PDB entry 6Z1U | electron microscopy, 3.47 A resolution | chains G and H of the 21 polymer chains in the assembly

[Chain G]
Protein: ATP synthase subunit gamma, mitochondrial
Source organism: Bos taurus
Reference sequence: P05631 (ATPG_BOVIN); residues 1-273 here correspond to UniProt positions 26-298 (UniProt number = residue number + 25)
Chain sequence (273 residues; numbered 1 to 273; the number before each row is that of its first residue):
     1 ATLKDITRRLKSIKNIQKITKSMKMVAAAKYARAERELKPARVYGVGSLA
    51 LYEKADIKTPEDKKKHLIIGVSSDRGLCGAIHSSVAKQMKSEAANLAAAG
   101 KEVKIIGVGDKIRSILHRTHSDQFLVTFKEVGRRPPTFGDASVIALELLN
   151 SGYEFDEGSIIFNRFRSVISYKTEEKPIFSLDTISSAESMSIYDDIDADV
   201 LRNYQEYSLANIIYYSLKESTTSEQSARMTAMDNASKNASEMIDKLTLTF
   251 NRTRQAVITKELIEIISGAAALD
Unresolved in the structure: 273
Curated features (UniProtKB/Swiss-Prot):
  - modified residue: K14 (N6-acetyllysine), K24 (N6-succinyllysine), K30 (N6-acetyllysine), K90 (N6-acetyllysine), S121 (Phosphoserine), K129 (N6-acetyllysine), K172 (N6-acetyllysine), K245 (N6-succinyllysine)

[Chain H]
Protein: ATP synthase subunit delta, mitochondrial
Source organism: Bos taurus
Reference sequence: P05630 (ATPD_BOVIN); residues 1-146 here correspond to UniProt positions 23-168 (UniProt number = residue number + 22)
Chain sequence (146 residues; numbered 1 to 146; the number before each row is that of its first residue):
     1 AEAAAAQAPAAGPGQMSFTFASPTQVFFNSANVRQVDVPTQTGAFGILAA
    51 HVPTLQVLRPGLVVVHAEDGTTSKYFVSSGSVTVNADSSVQLLAEEAVTL
   101 DMLDLGAAKANLEKAQSELLGAADEATRAEIQIRIEANEALVKALE
Unresolved in the structure: 1-15
Curated features (UniProtKB/Swiss-Prot):
  - modified residue (N6-acetyllysine): K114, K143

[Interface between chain G and chain H]
Pairs across the interface - 36 pairs, chain G then chain H:
  P40(G) with T24(H)
  V43(G) with V26(H), hydrophobic; N29(H)
  Y44(G) with A21(H), hydrophobic; S22(H); P23(H); L93(H), hydrophobic
  G47(G) with Q91(H); L93(H)
  S48(G) with L93(H)
  A50(G) with Q91(H)
  L51(G) with L55(H), hydrophobic
  K54(G) with N85(H); A86(H)
  F138(G) with P23(H), hydrophobic; E95(H)
  Y193(G) with P53(H), hydrophobic; T54(H); L55(H), hydrophobic; V84(H)
  D194(G) with V52(H); P53(H), hydrogen bond (backbone-backbone); T54(H)
  D195(G) with T42(H); Q56(H), hydrogen bond
  I196(G) with L55(H), hydrophobic
  V200(G) with L55(H); Q56(H)
  Y204(G) with L55(H); V57(H); S81(H); T83(H), hydrogen bond
  Y207(G) with G80(H); E95(H), hydrogen bond (side chain-backbone)
  N211(G) with L93(H)
  Y214(G) with P23(H), hydrogen bond (side chain-backbone)
Other interface residues (no listed pair), chain G (21 interface residues in all): A41, I192, N203
Other interface residues (no listed pair), chain H (25 interface residues in all): T19, Q25, A94

[Overview]
The interface between chain G and chain H involves 21 residues on one side and 25 on the other; the contacts
include 5 hydrogen bonds. Polar pairs include D195(G)-Q56(H), Y204(G)-T83(H) and Y207(G)-E95(H).
Here chain G is ATP synthase subunit gamma, mitochondrial and chain H is ATP synthase subunit delta,
mitochondrial, both from Bos taurus. Entry 6Z1U (bovine ATP synthase F1c8-peripheral stalk domain, state 3)
was determined by electron microscopy, deposited together with 6Z1R, 6ZG7, 6ZG8 and 6ZIK.
